PDB entry 1NKE | X-ray diffraction, 1.80 A resolution | chains C and A of the 3 polymer chains in the assembly

== Chain C ==
Molecule: DNA template strand
Sequence (16 nucleotides; row label = number of the first residue in the row):
     2 GTACGTGCTGATCGCA
Unresolved in the structure: 2-5

== Chain A ==
Protein: DNA polymerase I
Organism: Geobacillus stearothermophilus
Notes: EC 2.7.7.7; fragment: bacillus fragment (analogous to the e. coli klenow fragment)
UniProt: P52026 (DPO1_BACST); residues 304-876 here = UniProt positions 304-876
Amino-acid sequence (580 residues; row label = number of the first residue in the row):
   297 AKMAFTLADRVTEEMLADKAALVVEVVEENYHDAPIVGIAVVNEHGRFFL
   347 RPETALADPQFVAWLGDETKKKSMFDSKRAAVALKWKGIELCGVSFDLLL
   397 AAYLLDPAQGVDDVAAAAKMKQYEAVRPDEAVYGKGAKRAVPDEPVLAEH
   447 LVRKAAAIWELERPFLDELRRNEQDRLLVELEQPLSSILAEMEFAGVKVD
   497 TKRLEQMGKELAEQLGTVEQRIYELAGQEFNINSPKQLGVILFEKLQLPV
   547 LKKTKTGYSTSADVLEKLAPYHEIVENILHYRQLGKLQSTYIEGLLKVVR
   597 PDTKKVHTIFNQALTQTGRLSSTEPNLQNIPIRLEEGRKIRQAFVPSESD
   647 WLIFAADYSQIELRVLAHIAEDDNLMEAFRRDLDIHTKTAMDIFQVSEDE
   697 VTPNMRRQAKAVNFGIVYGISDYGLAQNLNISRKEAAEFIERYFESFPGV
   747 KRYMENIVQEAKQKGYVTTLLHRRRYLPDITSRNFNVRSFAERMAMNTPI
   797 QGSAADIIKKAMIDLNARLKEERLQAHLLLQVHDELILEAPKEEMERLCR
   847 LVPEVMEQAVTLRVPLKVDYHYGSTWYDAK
Ion coordination: Mg2+: Asp653, Tyr654, Asp830
Residues lining bound ligands: 2'-deoxycytidine-5'-triphosphate (DCP): Arg466, Glu469, Gln470, Asp471, Arg472, Leu473, Leu766, Leu767, His768
Curated features (UniProtKB/Swiss-Prot):
  - natural variant: Arg306 (S306R: In strain: X; this construct carries the variant), Glu309 (D309E: In strain: X; this construct carries the variant), Val320 (V320L: In strain: X), Asp329 (H329D: In strain: X; this construct carries the variant), His341 (R341H: In strain: X; this construct carries the variant), Gln356 (K356Q: In strain: X; this construct carries the variant), Val358 (L358V: In strain: X; this construct carries the variant), Ser369 (T369S: In strain: X; this construct carries the variant), Cys388 (R388C: In strain: X; this construct carries the variant), Ser391 (V391S: In strain: X; this construct carries the variant), Ala411 (A411R: In strain: X), Ala413 (V413A: In strain: X; this construct carries the variant), 33 further natural variant entries in UniProt

== Chain C / chain A interface ==
Pairs across the interface - 32 pairs, chain C then chain A:
  DG6(C) - Arg615(A)  base contact
  DG6(C) - Tyr714(A)  stacking on the base
  DG6(C) - Asn793(A)  sugar contact
  DG6(C) - Gln797(A)  base contact
  DT7(C) - Gln612(A)  phosphate contact
  DT7(C) - Arg615(A)  base contact
  DT7(C) - Arg771(A)  salt bridge to the phosphate
  DT7(C) - Phe786(A)  phosphate contact
  DT7(C) - Met790(A)  phosphate contact
  DT7(C) - Gln797(A)  sugar contact
  DG8(C) - Leu610(A)  phosphate contact
  DG8(C) - Thr611(A)  phosphate contact
  DG8(C) - Gln612(A)  hydrogen bond to the phosphate
  DG8(C) - Ser617(A)  phosphate contact
  DG8(C) - Asn625(A)  base contact
  DC9(C) - Leu610(A)  phosphate contact
  DC9(C) - Ser617(A)  hydrogen bond to the phosphate
  DC9(C) - Ser618(A)  sugar contact
  DC9(C) - Thr619(A)  phosphate contact
  DC9(C) - Asn622(A)  hydrogen bond to the sugar
  DT10(C) - Thr619(A)  phosphate contact
  DT10(C) - Glu620(A)  hydrogen bond to the phosphate
  DG11(C) - Ser585(A)  phosphate contact
  DG11(C) - Thr586(A)  sugar contact
  DG11(C) - Gly590(A)  phosphate contact
  DA12(C) - Asn529(A)  sugar contact
  DA12(C) - Ser585(A)  phosphate contact
  DT13(C) - Asn527(A)  hydrogen bond to the phosphate
  DT13(C) - Asn529(A)  phosphate contact
  DT13(C) - Ser530(A)  phosphate contact
  DC14(C) - Ser530(A)  hydrogen bond to the phosphate
  DC14(C) - Gln533(A)  hydrogen bond to the phosphate
Other interface residues (no listed pair), chain A (28 interface residues in all): Lys582, Glu589, Thr613, Gly715, Arg789

== In short ==
9 residues of chain C and 28 residues of chain A are in contact; the contacts include 7 hydrogen bonds, 1 salt
bridge and 1 aromatic stacking contact. Among the polar pairs are DC9(C)-Asn622(A), DG8(C)-Gln612(A) and
DC9(C)-Ser617(A). Bound to chain A: 2'-deoxycytidine-5'-triphosphate.
Chain C is DNA template strand and chain A is DNA polymerase I (Geobacillus stearothermophilus); the
structure, A bacillus DNA polymerase I product complex bound to a cytosine-thymine mismatch after A single
round ..., was determined by X-ray diffraction together with 1NJW, 1NJX, 1NJY, 1NJZ, 1NK0, 1NK4 and 7 further
entries from the same study.
